Entry 7Z9D (X-ray diffraction, 1.88 A resolution); this record covers chain A.

Chain A:
Molecule: Bacteriophytochrome
From: Deinococcus radiodurans R1
Notes: EC 2.7.13.3
UniProtKB: Q9RZA4 (BPHY_DEIRA); residues 1-321 here = UniProt positions 1-321
Chain sequence (343 residues; each row starts with the number of its first residue; numbers below 1 keep their minus sign (Met-13 is residue -13)):
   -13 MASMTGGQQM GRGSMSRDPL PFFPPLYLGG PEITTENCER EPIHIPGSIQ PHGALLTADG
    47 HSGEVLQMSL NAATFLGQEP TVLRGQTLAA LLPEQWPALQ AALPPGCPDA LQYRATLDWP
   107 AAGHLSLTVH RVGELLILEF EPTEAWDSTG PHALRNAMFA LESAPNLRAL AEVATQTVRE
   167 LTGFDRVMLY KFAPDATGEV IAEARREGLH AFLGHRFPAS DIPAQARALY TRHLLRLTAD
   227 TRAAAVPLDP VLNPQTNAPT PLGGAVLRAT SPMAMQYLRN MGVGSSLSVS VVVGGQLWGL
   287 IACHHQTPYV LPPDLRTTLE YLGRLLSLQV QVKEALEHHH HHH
Unresolved in the structure: -13 to 6, 108, 131-136, 323-329
Sequence notes: initiating methionine (-13); expression tag (-12 to 0, 322-329); engineered mutation Ala260 (His in Q9RZA4)
Glycans and other covalent adducts: 2(R),3(E)- phytochromobilin (LBV) linked to Cys24
Ligand contacts: 2(R),3(E)- phytochromobilin (LBV; 3-[2-[(Z)-[3-(2-carboxyethyl)-5-[(Z)-(4-ethenyl-3-methyl-5-oxidanylidene-pyrrol-2-ylidene)methyl]-4-methyl-pyrrol-1-ium -2-ylidene]methyl]-5-[(Z)-[(3E)-3-ethylidene-4-methyl-5-oxidanylidene-pyrrolidin-2-ylidene]methyl]-4-methyl-1H-pyrrol-3- yl]propanoic acid): Thr20, Thr21, Glu27, Ile29, Met174, Tyr176, Val186, Phe198, Phe203, Ser206, Asp207, Ile208, Pro209, Ala212, Tyr216, Arg222, Arg254, Ala255, Thr256, Ser257, Met259, Ala260, Tyr263, Leu264, Met267, Ser272, Leu273, Ser274, Leu286, Ala288, His290
Swiss-Prot annotation at these positions:
  - binding site (a tetrapyrrole): Cys24
  - mutagenesis: Met259 (M259A: Binds PCB (in vitro), but difference spectrum is altered; M259C: Binds PCB (in vitro), but difference spectrum is altered), Cys289 (C289A: Binds PCB (in vitro), but has aberrant spectral properties)
From the paper describing this entry:
  - binding site for 2(R),3(E)- phytochromobilin: Asp207

Summary:
2(R),3(E)- phytochromobilin is covalently linked to Cys24. Curated annotation (UniProt) lists
tetrapyrrole-binding residue Cys24 and 2 mutagenesis sites. From the paper: a binding site for 2(R),3(E)-
phytochromobilin at Asp207.
Chain A is Bacteriophytochrome (Deinococcus radiodurans R1); the structure, Deinococcus radiodurans BphP
PAS-GAF H260A mutant, was determined by X-ray diffraction, deposited together with 7Z9E.
